Entry 6Z7N (electron microscopy, 3.77 A resolution); this record covers chains J and P of the 36 polymer chains in the assembly.

[Chain J]
Name: Hexon protein
From: Human adenovirus 41
UniProt: P11820 (CAPSH_ADE41); residues 1-925 here = UniProt positions 1-925
Amino-acid sequence (925 residues; each row starts with the number of its first residue):
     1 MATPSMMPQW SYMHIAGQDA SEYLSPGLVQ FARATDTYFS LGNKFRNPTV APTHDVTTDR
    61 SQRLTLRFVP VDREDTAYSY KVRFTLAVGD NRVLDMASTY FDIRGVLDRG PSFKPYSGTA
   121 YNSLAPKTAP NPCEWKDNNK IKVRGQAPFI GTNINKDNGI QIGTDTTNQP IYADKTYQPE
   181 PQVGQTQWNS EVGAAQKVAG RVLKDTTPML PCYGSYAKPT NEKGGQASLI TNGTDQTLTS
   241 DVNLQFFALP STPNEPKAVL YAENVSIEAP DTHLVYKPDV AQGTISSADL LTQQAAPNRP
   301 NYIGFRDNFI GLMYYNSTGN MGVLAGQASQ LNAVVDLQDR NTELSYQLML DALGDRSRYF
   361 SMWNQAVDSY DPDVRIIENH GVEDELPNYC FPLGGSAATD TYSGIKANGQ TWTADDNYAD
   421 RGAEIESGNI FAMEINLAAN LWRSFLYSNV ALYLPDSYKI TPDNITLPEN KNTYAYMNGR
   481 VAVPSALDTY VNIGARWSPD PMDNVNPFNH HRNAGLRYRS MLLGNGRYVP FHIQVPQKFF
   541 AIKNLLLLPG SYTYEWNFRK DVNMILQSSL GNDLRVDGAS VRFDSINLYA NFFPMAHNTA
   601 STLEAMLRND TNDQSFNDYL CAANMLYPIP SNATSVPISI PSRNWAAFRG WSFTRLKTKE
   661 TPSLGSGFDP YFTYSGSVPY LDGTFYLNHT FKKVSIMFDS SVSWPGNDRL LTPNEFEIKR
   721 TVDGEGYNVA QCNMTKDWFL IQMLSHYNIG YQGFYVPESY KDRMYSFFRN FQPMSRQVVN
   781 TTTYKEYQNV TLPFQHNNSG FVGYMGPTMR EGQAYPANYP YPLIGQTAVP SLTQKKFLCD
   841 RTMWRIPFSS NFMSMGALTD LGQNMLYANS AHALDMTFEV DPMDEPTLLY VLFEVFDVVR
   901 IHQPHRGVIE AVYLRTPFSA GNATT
Disordered / not traced: 1, 182-185, 232-240, 249-251, 925
Swiss-Prot annotation at these positions:
  - site: Gly750 (Involved in interaction with pre-protein VI)
  - modified residue: Ala2 (N-acetylalanine), Tyr913 (Phosphotyrosine)

[Chain P]
Name: Hexon-interlacing protein
From: Human adenovirus 41
UniProt: B5SNR3 (B5SNR3_ADE41); numbering as in UniProt (aligned over 1-133)
Amino-acid sequence (133 residues; numbered 1 to 133; the number before each row is that of its first residue):
     1 MSGSMEGNAV SFKGGVFSPY LTTRLPAWAG VRQNVMGSNV DGRPVAPANS ATLTYATVGS
    61 SVDTAAAAAA SAAASTARGM AADFGLYNQL AASRSLREED ALSVVLTRLE ELSQQLQDLF
   121 AKVALLNPPA NAS
Disordered / not traced: 59-133
From the paper describing this entry:
  - self-association interface (contacts with another copy of this molecule): Phe12, Phe17, Tyr20

[Chain J / chain P interface]
Contacting residue pairs (33; chain J residue first):
  Asp500(J) with Thr54(P)
  Arg575(J) with Met1(P)
  Ser635(J) with Val31(P)
  Pro637(J) with Thr23(P)
  Pro670(J) with Ser2(P)
  Tyr671(J) with Ser4(P); Met5(P), hydrogen bond (side chain-backbone)
  Lys692(J) with Ala48(P)
  Ser695(J) with Trp28(P)
  Glu715(J) with Trp28(P)
  Lys719(J) with Leu53(P), hydrogen bond (side chain-backbone)
  Arg720(J) with Tyr55(P)
  Thr721(J) with Thr52(P); Tyr55(P)
  Val722(J) with Tyr55(P), hydrophobic
  Asp723(J) with Tyr55(P)
  Asn728(J) with Tyr55(P)
  Asn733(J) with Leu53(P); Tyr55(P), hydrogen bond (side chain-backbone)
  Thr782(J) with Arg43(P)
  Leu832(J) with Val58(P), hydrophobic
  Thr833(J) with Tyr55(P); Ala56(P); Thr57(P), hydrogen bond (side chain-backbone)
  Gln834(J) with Thr54(P); Tyr55(P)
  Lys835(J) with Thr54(P); Tyr55(P), hydrogen bond (backbone-backbone)
  Thr877(J) with Pro26(P); Trp28(P)
  Glu879(J) with Trp28(P), hydrogen bond
  Asp881(J) with Leu53(P)
  Pro882(J) with Asn49(P)
Also at the interface, not in a pair above, chain J (31 interface residues in all): Val576, Thr634, Lys693, Met697, Asn780, Lys836
Also at the interface, not in a pair above, chain P (23 interface residues in all): Gly3, Arg24, Ala27, Ala29, Gly30

[Summary]
Chain J and chain P form an interface of 31 and 23 residues respectively, with 6 hydrogen bonds. Among the
polar pairs are Tyr671(J)-Met5(P), Lys719(J)-Leu53(P) and Asn733(J)-Tyr55(P). The paper reports a
self-association interface involving Phe12(P), Phe17(P) and Tyr20(P).
Here chain J is Hexon protein and chain P is Hexon-interlacing protein, both from Human adenovirus 41. Entry
6Z7N (The atomic structure of HAdV-F41 at pH 7.4) was determined by electron microscopy together with 6Z7Q
from the same study.
